5PZN - chain A; structure by X-ray diffraction, 2.25 A resolution.

[Chain A]
Name: RNA-directed RNA polymerase
From: Hepatitis C virus genotype 1b (isolate Con1)
Notes: EC 2.7.7.48
Reference sequence: Q9WMX2 (POLG_HCVCO); residues 1-573 here correspond to UniProt positions 2420-2992 (UniProt number = residue number + 2419)
Chain sequence (574 residues; row label = number of the first residue in the row; numbering starts at 0):
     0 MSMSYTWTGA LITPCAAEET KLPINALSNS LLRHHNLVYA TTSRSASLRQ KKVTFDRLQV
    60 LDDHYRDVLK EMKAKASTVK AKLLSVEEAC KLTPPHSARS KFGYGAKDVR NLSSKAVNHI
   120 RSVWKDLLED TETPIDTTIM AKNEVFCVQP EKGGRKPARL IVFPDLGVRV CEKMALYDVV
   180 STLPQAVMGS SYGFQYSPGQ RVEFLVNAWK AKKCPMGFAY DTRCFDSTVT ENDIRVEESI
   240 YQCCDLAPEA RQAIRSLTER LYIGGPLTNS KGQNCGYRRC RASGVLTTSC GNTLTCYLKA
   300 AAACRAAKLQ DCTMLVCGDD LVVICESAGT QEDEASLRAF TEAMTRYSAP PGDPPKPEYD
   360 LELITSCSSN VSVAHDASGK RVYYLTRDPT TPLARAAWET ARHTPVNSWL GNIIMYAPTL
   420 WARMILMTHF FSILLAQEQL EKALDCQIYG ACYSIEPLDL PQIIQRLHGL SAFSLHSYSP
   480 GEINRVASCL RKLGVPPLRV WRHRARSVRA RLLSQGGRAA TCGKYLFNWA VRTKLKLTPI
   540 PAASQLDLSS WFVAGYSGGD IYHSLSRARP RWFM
Not modelled in the structure: 0, 15-36, 147-152
Sequence notes: expression tag (0)
Residues lining bound ligands:
  - 23E ((2E)-3-(4-{[(1-{[(13-cyclohexyl-6-oxo-6,7-dihydro-5H-indolo[1,2-d][1,4]benzodiazepin-10-yl)carbonyl]amino}cyclopentyl)carbonyl]amino}phenyl)prop-2-enoic acid): Val37, Leu392, Ala393, Ala395, Ala396, Thr399, Ile424, Leu425, His428, Phe429, Leu492, Gly493, Val494, Pro495, Pro496, Arg498, Val499, Trp500, Arg503
  - 8XP (5-[3-(tert-butylcarbamoyl)phenyl]-2-(4-fluorophenyl)-N-methyl-1-benzofuran-3-carboxamide): Phe193, Tyr195, Pro197, Arg200, Leu204, Leu314, Cys316, Asp319, Val321, Leu360, Ile363, Ser365, Cys366, Ser368, Asn369, Leu384, Ile413, Met414, Ile447, Tyr448, Tyr452, Leu466, Trp550, Phe551
Swiss-Prot annotation at these positions:
  - binding site (Mg(2+)): Asp220, Asp318, Asp319
  - modified residue (Phosphoserine): Ser29, Ser42

[Summary]
Chain A binds compound 23E and compound 8XP. Curated annotation (UniProt) lists 3 Mg2+-binding residues.
Chain A is RNA-directed RNA polymerase (Hepatitis C virus genotype 1b (isolate Con1)); the structure, Crystal
structure of the hepatitis C virus NS5B RNA-dependent RNA polymerase in complex with
5-[3-(tert-butylcarbamoyl)phenyl]-2-(4-fluorophenyl)-N-methyl-1-benzofuran-3-carboxamide, was determined by
X-ray diffraction together with 5PZK, 5PZL, 5PZM, 5PZO and 5PZP from the same study.
